PDB entry 3RB5 | X-ray diffraction, 2.35 A resolution | chain A

[Chain A]
Name: Na/Ca exchange protein
Organism: Drosophila melanogaster
Reference sequence: Q24413 (Q24413_DROME); numbering as in UniProt (aligned over 433-730)
Sequence (298 residues; numbered 433 to 730; the number before each row is that of its first residue):
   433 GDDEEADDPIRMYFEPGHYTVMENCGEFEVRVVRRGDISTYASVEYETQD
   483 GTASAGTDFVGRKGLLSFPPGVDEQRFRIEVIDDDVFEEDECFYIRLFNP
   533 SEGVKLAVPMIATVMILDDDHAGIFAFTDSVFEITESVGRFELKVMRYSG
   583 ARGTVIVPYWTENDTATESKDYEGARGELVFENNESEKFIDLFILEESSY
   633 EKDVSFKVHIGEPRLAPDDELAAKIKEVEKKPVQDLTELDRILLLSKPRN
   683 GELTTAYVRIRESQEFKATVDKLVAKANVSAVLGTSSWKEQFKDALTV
Disordered / not traced: 433-441, 597-601, 626-634, 694-730
Metal / ion sites: Ca2+ site 1: Glu-455, Asp-515, Asp-516, Asp-551, Asp-552; Ca2+ site 2: Glu-455, Asp-516, Val-518, Glu-520, Asp-550, Asp-552; Ca2+ site 3: Glu-455, Asp-490, Glu-520; Ca2+ site 4: Asp-490, Glu-520, Glu-523
What the authors report for this chain:
  - Ca2+ coordination: Asp-552
  - contacts within the chain: Asp-517/Arg-584 (hydrogen bond), Phe-519/Ile-674, Phe-519/Ser-678, Asp-551/Arg-584 (salt bridge), Asp-552/Arg-584 (salt bridge), Asp-651/Ala-654 (backbone contact)
  - mutagenesis - F519A, G555P (10-fold), I674Y, S678Y: decreased binding to Ca2+
  - mutagenesis - H553P, R584A: unchanged binding to Ca2+
  - conformationally variable residues (order/disorder transition): Gln-696 to Val-730

[Summary]
Asp-490, Glu-520 and Glu-523 form the Ca2+ site 4. Glu-455, Asp-515, Asp-516, Asp-551 and Asp-552 coordinate
Ca2+ site 1. The paper reports that F519A, G555P and I674Y, among others, reduce binding to Ca2+; Ca2+
coordination by Asp-552; 6 substitutions were tested in all.
Chain A is Na/Ca exchange protein (Drosophila melanogaster); the structure, Crystal structure of calcium
binding domain CBD12 of CALX1.1, was determined by X-ray diffraction together with 3RB7 from the same study.
